Entry 6BSJ (X-ray diffraction, 2.89 A resolution); this record covers chains A and B of the 4 polymer chains in the assembly.

[Chain A]
Molecule: Reverse transcriptase P66 subunit
Organism: Human immunodeficiency virus 1
Reference sequence: Q74085 (Q74085_9HIV1); residues 1-557 here correspond to UniProt positions 168-724 (UniProt number = residue number + 167)
Sequence (558 residues; row label = number of the first residue in the row; numbering starts at 0):
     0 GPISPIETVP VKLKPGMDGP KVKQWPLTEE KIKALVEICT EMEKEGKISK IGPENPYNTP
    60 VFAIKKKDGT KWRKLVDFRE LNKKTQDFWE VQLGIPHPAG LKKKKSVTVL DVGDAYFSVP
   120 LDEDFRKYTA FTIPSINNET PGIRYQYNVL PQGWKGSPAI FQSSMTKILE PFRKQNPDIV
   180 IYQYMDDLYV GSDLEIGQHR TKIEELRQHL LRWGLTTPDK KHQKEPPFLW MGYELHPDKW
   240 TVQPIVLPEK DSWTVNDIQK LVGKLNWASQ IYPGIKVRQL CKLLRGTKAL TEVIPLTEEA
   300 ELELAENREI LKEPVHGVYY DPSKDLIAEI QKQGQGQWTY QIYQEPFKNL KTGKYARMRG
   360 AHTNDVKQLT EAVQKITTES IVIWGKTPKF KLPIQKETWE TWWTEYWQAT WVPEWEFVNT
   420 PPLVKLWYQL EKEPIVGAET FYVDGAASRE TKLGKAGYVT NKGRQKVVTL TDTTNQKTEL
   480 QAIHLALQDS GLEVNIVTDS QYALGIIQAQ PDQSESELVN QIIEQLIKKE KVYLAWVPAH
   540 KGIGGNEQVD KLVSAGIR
Not modelled in the structure: 0-3, 62-72
Construct notes: expression tag (0); conflict Gly68 (Ser235 in Q74085), Lys83 (Arg250 in Q74085), Met357 (Thr524 in Q74085), Val411 (Ile578 in Q74085), Lys461 (Arg628 in Q74085), His483 (Tyr650 in Q74085), Gln512 (Lys679 in Q74085)
Metal / ion sites: Ca2+: Asp443, Glu478, Asp498
Small-molecule neighbours: dmp-266 (EFZ; (-)-6-chloro-4-cyclopropylethynyl-4-trifluoromethyl-1,4-dihydro-2H-3,1-benzoxazin-2-one): Leu100, Lys101, Lys103, Val106, Val179, Tyr181, Tyr188, Val189, Gly190, Phe227, Trp229, Leu234, His235, Pro236, Tyr318

[Chain B]
Molecule: Reverse transcriptase P51 subunit
Organism: Human immunodeficiency virus 1
Reference sequence: A0A076Q3N8 (A0A076Q3N8_9HIV1); residues 1-440 here correspond to UniProt positions 168-607 (UniProt number = residue number + 167)
Sequence (441 residues; each row starts with the number of its first residue; numbering starts at 0):
     0 GPISPIETVP VKLKPGMDGP KVKQWPLTEE KIKALVEICT EMEKEGKISK IGPENPYNTP
    60 VFAIKKKDGT KWRKLVDFRE LNKKTQDFWE VQLGIPHPAG LKKKKSVTVL DVGDAYFSVP
   120 LDEDFRKYTA FTIPSINNET PGIRYQYNVL PQGWKGSPAI FQSSMTKILE PFRKQNPDIV
   180 IYQYMDDLYV GSDLEIGQHR TKIEELRQHL LRWGLTTPDK KHQKEPPFLW MGYELHPDKW
   240 TVQPIVLPEK DSWTVNDIQK LVGKLNWASQ IYPGIKVRQL CKLLRGTKAL TEVIPLTEEA
   300 ELELAENREI LKEPVHGVYY DPSKDLIAEI QKQGQGQWTY QIYQEPFKNL KTGKYARMRG
   360 AHTNDVKQLT EAVQKITTES IVIWGKTPKF KLPIQKETWE TWWTEYWQAT WVPEWEFVNT
   420 PPLVKLWYQL EKEPIVGAET F
Not modelled in the structure: 0-6, 67-69, 213-232, 357-360, 434-440
Construct notes: expression tag (0); conflict Gly68 (Ser235 in A0A076Q3N8), Lys83 (Arg250 in A0A076Q3N8), Val411 (Ile578 in A0A076Q3N8)

[How chain A and chain B interact]
Contacting residue pairs (97):
  Val8(A) - Glu53(B)
  Pro9(A) - Glu53(B)
  Gln85(A) - Glu53(B)  hydrogen bond (side chain-backbone)
  Asp86(A) - Lys20(B)  salt bridge
  Asp86(A) - Pro55(B)
  Phe87(A) - Pro52(B)
  Phe87(A) - Glu53(B)
  Trp88(A) - Pro52(B)  hydrogen bond (backbone-backbone)
  Trp88(A) - Asn54(B)
  Trp88(A) - Pro55(B)
  Trp88(A) - Asn57(B)
  Trp88(A) - Thr131(B)
  Trp88(A) - Arg143(B)
  Gly93(A) - Asn137(B)
  Ile94(A) - Asn137(B)
  Pro95(A) - Asn136(B)
  Pro95(A) - Asn137(B)
  His96(A) - Asn136(B)  hydrogen bond (backbone-side chain)
  Gly99(A) - Asn136(B)
  Gly99(A) - Glu138(B)
  Leu100(A) - Asn136(B)
  Leu100(A) - Glu138(B)
  Ala158(A) - Pro52(B)
  Gln161(A) - Pro140(B)
  Ser162(A) - Pro52(B)
  Thr165(A) - Pro140(B)
  Tyr181(A) - Asn137(B)
  Tyr181(A) - Glu138(B)
  Lys366(A) - Gln394(B)
  Glu370(A) - Gln394(B)  hydrogen bond
  Gln373(A) - Glu396(B)
  Gln373(A) - Thr397(B)
  Gln373(A) - Thr400(B)
  Gln373(A) - Trp401(B)
  Lys374(A) - Glu396(B)
  Thr377(A) - Glu396(B)  hydrogen bond
  Ile380(A) - Leu26(B)
  Ile380(A) - Thr27(B)
  Val381(A) - Pro25(B)  hydrophobic
  Val381(A) - Ile135(B)
  Val381(A) - Asn136(B)  hydrogen bond (backbone-backbone)
  Ile382(A) - Ile135(B)
  Ile382(A) - Asn136(B)
  Trp383(A) - Ile135(B)
  Gly384(A) - Thr27(B)
  Gly384(A) - Glu28(B)  hydrogen bond (backbone-backbone)
  Gly384(A) - Ile135(B)
  Thr386(A) - Trp401(B)
  Trp402(A) - Lys331(B)  hydrogen bond (backbone-side chain)
  Tyr405(A) - Lys331(B)
  Trp406(A) - Lys331(B)
  Trp406(A) - Val417(B)
  Trp406(A) - Asn418(B)
  Trp406(A) - Thr419(B)
  Gln407(A) - Lys331(B)  hydrogen bond (backbone-side chain)
  Gln407(A) - Pro392(B)
  Gln407(A) - Gln394(B)
  Ala408(A) - Asp364(B)
  Ala408(A) - Pro392(B)  hydrogen bond (backbone-backbone)
  Ala408(A) - Ile393(B)
  Thr409(A) - Asp364(B)
  Trp410(A) - Asn363(B)
  Trp410(A) - Val365(B)  hydrophobic
  Trp410(A) - Trp401(B)  hydrophobic
  Trp410(A) - Tyr405(B)
  Pro412(A) - Trp401(B)  hydrophobic
  Pro433(A) - Asn255(B)
  Val435(A) - Thr290(B)
  Thr439(A) - Ala288(B)
  Thr439(A) - Leu289(B)  hydrogen bond (side chain-backbone)
  Tyr441(A) - Gln258(B)
  Tyr441(A) - Thr286(B)
  Tyr441(A) - Lys287(B)  hydrogen bond (side chain-backbone)
  Tyr441(A) - Leu289(B)
  Val458(A) - Thr286(B)
  Thr459(A) - Thr286(B)
  Asn460(A) - Thr286(B)
  Asn460(A) - Lys287(B)
  Asn460(A) - Ala288(B)
  Asn494(A) - Leu289(B)
  Val496(A) - Leu289(B)  hydrophobic
  Tyr532(A) - Asn255(B)  hydrogen bond
  Tyr532(A) - Leu289(B)  hydrophobic
  Trp535(A) - Gly262(B)
  Trp535(A) - Leu422(B)  hydrophobic
  Val536(A) - Gln258(B)
  Pro537(A) - Asn265(B)
  Lys540(A) - Asn265(B)
  Lys540(A) - Cys280(B)
  Gly541(A) - Cys280(B)
  Gly541(A) - Leu283(B)
  Ile542(A) - Val261(B)  hydrophobic
  Ile542(A) - Leu283(B)
  Gly543(A) - Leu283(B)  hydrogen bond (backbone-backbone)
  Gly543(A) - Gly285(B)
  Gly544(A) - Gly285(B)
  Gly544(A) - Thr286(B)
Other interface residues (no listed pair), chain A (59 interface residues in all): Leu92, Ile159, Thr376, Gln500, Gln547
Other interface residues (no listed pair), chain B (55 interface residues in all): Val21, Thr139, Val254, Lys259, Val276, Arg284, Trp337, Leu368, Pro421

[Summary]
The interface between chain A and chain B involves 59 residues on one side and 55 on the other; the contacts
include 14 hydrogen bonds and 1 salt bridge. Polar contacts include Asp86(A)-Lys20(B), Gln85(A)-Glu53(B) and
His96(A)-Asn136(B). Chain A binds dmp-266.
Chain A is Reverse transcriptase P66 subunit and chain B is Reverse transcriptase P51 subunit, both from Human
immunodeficiency virus 1; the structure, Structure of HIV-1 RT complexed with an RNA/DNA hybrid sequence
non-preferred for RNA hydrolysis, was determined by X-ray diffraction together with 6BSG, 6BSH and 6BSI from
the same study.
